7KAJ - chains D and E of the 7 polymer chains in the assembly; structure by electron microscopy, 3.10 A resolution.

== Chain D ==
Protein: Protein translocation protein SEC63
Organism: Saccharomyces cerevisiae BY4741
Reference sequence: P14906 (SEC63_YEAST); residue numbers follow UniProt; this construct covers 2-663
Sequence (694 residues; row label = number of the first residue in the row; numbers below 1 keep their minus sign (Gly-13 is residue -13)):
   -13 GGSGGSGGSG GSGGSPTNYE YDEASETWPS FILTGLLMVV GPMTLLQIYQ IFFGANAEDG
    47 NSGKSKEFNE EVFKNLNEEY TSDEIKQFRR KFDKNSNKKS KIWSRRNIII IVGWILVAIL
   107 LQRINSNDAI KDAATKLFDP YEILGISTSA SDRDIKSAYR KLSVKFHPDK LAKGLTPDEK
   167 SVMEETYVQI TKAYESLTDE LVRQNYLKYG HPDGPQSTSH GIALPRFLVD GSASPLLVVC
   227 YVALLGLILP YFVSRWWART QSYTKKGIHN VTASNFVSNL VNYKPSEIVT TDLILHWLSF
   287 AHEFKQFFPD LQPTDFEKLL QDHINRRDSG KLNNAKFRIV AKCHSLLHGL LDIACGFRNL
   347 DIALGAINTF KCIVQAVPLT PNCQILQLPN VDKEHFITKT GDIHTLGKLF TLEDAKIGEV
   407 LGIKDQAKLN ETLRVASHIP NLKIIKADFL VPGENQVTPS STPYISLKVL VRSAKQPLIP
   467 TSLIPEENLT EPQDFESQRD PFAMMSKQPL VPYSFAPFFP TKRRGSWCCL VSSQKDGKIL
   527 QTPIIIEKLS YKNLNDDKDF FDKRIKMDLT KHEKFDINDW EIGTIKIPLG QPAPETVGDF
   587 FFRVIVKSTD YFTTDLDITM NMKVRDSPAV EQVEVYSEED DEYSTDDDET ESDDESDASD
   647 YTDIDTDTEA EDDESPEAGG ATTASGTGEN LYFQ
Unresolved in the structure: -13 to 3, 37-53, 79-92, 116-201, 613-680
Differences from the reference sequence: expression tag (-13 to 1, 664-680)
UniProt features mapped onto this chain:
  - modified residue: Ser512 (Phosphoserine)
Reported in the primary citation:
  - mutagenesis - E440R/F481S: unchanged growth
  - mutagenesis - E440R/F481S: decreased growth in response to pore-mutant (PM) Sec61alpha

== Chain E ==
Protein: Translocation protein SEC66
Organism: Saccharomyces cerevisiae BY4741
Reference sequence: P33754 (SEC66_YEAST); residues 1-206 here = UniProt positions 1-206
Sequence (206 residues; numbered 1 to 206; the number before each row is that of its first residue):
     1 MSEFNETKFS NNGTFFETEE PIVETKSISV YTPLIYVFIL VVSLVMFASS YRKKQAKKIS
    61 EQPSIFDEND AHDLYFQIKE MSENEKIHEK VLKAALLNRG AESVRRSLKL KELAPQINLL
   121 YKNGSIGEDY WKRFETEVKL IELEFKDTLQ EAERLQPGWV QLFVMVCKEI CFNQALSRRY
   181 QSILKRKEVC IKEWELKINN DGRLVN
Unresolved in the structure: 1-68
UniProt features mapped onto this chain:
  - glycosylation (N-linked (GlcNAc...) asparagine): Asn5, Asn12

== How chain D and chain E interact ==
Residue-residue contacts (21; chain D residue first):
  Thr250(D) with Gly124(E); Ser125(E)
  Lys251(D) with Gly124(E)
  Asn256(D) with Gly127(E)
  Ser260(D) with Tyr130(E)
  Val263(D) with Ile117(E), hydrophobic; Ile126(E), hydrophobic; Tyr130(E)
  Val267(D) with Lys109(E); Leu113(E), hydrophobic
  Pro271(D) with Arg186(E)
  Ser272(D) with Arg179(E); Ser182(E), hydrogen bond; Arg186(E), hydrogen bond (backbone-side chain)
  Glu273(D) with Lys185(E)
  Ile274(D) with Val189(E), hydrophobic
  Asp338(D) with Ser125(E)
  Phe343(D) with Gln116(E); Ile117(E), hydrophobic
  Leu365(D) with Glu193(E)
  Pro367(D) with Glu195(E)
Interface residues without a listed pair, chain D (21 interface residues in all): Ala259, Ser264, Thr276, Ile339, Gly342, Arg344, Thr366
Interface residues without a listed pair, chain E (20 interface residues in all): Leu120, Asn123, Arg133, Trp194

== Overview ==
21 residues of chain D face 20 of chain E across their interface; the contacts include 2 hydrogen bonds. Polar
pairs include Ser272(D)-Ser182(E) and Ser272(D)-Arg186(E). From the paper: E440R/F481S of chain D reduce
growth in response to pore-mutant (PM) Sec61alpha; E440R/F481S of chain D leave growth unchanged.
Chain D is Protein translocation protein SEC63 and chain E is Translocation protein SEC66, both from
Saccharomyces cerevisiae BY4741; the structure, Cryo-EM structure of the Sec complex from S. cerevisiae,
wild-type, class with Sec62, conformation 2 (C2), was determined by electron microscopy together with 7KAH,
7KAI, 7KAK, 7KAL, 7KAM, 7KAN and 8 further entries from the same study.
